PDB entry 6SC2 | electron microscopy, 3.90 A resolution | chains A and C of the 14 polymer chains in the assembly

# Chain A
Protein: O6-alkylguanine-DNA alkyltransferase mutant, DYNC2H1 variant protein, Cytoplasmic dynein 2 heavy chain 1
Organism: Homo sapiens
UniProtKB: chimeric construct of E5BBQ0, B0I1S0: residues -204 to -28 from E5BBQ0 (E5BBQ0_HUMAN) positions 5-181 (UniProt number = residue number + 209); residues 2-1020 from B0I1S0 positions 2-1020 (same numbers); residues 1277-4307 from B0I1S0 positions 1277-4307 (same numbers)
Sequence (4513 residues; each row starts with the number of its first residue; numbers below 1 keep their minus sign (Gly-205 is residue -205); X marks 231 residues of unknown identity (built as UNK)):
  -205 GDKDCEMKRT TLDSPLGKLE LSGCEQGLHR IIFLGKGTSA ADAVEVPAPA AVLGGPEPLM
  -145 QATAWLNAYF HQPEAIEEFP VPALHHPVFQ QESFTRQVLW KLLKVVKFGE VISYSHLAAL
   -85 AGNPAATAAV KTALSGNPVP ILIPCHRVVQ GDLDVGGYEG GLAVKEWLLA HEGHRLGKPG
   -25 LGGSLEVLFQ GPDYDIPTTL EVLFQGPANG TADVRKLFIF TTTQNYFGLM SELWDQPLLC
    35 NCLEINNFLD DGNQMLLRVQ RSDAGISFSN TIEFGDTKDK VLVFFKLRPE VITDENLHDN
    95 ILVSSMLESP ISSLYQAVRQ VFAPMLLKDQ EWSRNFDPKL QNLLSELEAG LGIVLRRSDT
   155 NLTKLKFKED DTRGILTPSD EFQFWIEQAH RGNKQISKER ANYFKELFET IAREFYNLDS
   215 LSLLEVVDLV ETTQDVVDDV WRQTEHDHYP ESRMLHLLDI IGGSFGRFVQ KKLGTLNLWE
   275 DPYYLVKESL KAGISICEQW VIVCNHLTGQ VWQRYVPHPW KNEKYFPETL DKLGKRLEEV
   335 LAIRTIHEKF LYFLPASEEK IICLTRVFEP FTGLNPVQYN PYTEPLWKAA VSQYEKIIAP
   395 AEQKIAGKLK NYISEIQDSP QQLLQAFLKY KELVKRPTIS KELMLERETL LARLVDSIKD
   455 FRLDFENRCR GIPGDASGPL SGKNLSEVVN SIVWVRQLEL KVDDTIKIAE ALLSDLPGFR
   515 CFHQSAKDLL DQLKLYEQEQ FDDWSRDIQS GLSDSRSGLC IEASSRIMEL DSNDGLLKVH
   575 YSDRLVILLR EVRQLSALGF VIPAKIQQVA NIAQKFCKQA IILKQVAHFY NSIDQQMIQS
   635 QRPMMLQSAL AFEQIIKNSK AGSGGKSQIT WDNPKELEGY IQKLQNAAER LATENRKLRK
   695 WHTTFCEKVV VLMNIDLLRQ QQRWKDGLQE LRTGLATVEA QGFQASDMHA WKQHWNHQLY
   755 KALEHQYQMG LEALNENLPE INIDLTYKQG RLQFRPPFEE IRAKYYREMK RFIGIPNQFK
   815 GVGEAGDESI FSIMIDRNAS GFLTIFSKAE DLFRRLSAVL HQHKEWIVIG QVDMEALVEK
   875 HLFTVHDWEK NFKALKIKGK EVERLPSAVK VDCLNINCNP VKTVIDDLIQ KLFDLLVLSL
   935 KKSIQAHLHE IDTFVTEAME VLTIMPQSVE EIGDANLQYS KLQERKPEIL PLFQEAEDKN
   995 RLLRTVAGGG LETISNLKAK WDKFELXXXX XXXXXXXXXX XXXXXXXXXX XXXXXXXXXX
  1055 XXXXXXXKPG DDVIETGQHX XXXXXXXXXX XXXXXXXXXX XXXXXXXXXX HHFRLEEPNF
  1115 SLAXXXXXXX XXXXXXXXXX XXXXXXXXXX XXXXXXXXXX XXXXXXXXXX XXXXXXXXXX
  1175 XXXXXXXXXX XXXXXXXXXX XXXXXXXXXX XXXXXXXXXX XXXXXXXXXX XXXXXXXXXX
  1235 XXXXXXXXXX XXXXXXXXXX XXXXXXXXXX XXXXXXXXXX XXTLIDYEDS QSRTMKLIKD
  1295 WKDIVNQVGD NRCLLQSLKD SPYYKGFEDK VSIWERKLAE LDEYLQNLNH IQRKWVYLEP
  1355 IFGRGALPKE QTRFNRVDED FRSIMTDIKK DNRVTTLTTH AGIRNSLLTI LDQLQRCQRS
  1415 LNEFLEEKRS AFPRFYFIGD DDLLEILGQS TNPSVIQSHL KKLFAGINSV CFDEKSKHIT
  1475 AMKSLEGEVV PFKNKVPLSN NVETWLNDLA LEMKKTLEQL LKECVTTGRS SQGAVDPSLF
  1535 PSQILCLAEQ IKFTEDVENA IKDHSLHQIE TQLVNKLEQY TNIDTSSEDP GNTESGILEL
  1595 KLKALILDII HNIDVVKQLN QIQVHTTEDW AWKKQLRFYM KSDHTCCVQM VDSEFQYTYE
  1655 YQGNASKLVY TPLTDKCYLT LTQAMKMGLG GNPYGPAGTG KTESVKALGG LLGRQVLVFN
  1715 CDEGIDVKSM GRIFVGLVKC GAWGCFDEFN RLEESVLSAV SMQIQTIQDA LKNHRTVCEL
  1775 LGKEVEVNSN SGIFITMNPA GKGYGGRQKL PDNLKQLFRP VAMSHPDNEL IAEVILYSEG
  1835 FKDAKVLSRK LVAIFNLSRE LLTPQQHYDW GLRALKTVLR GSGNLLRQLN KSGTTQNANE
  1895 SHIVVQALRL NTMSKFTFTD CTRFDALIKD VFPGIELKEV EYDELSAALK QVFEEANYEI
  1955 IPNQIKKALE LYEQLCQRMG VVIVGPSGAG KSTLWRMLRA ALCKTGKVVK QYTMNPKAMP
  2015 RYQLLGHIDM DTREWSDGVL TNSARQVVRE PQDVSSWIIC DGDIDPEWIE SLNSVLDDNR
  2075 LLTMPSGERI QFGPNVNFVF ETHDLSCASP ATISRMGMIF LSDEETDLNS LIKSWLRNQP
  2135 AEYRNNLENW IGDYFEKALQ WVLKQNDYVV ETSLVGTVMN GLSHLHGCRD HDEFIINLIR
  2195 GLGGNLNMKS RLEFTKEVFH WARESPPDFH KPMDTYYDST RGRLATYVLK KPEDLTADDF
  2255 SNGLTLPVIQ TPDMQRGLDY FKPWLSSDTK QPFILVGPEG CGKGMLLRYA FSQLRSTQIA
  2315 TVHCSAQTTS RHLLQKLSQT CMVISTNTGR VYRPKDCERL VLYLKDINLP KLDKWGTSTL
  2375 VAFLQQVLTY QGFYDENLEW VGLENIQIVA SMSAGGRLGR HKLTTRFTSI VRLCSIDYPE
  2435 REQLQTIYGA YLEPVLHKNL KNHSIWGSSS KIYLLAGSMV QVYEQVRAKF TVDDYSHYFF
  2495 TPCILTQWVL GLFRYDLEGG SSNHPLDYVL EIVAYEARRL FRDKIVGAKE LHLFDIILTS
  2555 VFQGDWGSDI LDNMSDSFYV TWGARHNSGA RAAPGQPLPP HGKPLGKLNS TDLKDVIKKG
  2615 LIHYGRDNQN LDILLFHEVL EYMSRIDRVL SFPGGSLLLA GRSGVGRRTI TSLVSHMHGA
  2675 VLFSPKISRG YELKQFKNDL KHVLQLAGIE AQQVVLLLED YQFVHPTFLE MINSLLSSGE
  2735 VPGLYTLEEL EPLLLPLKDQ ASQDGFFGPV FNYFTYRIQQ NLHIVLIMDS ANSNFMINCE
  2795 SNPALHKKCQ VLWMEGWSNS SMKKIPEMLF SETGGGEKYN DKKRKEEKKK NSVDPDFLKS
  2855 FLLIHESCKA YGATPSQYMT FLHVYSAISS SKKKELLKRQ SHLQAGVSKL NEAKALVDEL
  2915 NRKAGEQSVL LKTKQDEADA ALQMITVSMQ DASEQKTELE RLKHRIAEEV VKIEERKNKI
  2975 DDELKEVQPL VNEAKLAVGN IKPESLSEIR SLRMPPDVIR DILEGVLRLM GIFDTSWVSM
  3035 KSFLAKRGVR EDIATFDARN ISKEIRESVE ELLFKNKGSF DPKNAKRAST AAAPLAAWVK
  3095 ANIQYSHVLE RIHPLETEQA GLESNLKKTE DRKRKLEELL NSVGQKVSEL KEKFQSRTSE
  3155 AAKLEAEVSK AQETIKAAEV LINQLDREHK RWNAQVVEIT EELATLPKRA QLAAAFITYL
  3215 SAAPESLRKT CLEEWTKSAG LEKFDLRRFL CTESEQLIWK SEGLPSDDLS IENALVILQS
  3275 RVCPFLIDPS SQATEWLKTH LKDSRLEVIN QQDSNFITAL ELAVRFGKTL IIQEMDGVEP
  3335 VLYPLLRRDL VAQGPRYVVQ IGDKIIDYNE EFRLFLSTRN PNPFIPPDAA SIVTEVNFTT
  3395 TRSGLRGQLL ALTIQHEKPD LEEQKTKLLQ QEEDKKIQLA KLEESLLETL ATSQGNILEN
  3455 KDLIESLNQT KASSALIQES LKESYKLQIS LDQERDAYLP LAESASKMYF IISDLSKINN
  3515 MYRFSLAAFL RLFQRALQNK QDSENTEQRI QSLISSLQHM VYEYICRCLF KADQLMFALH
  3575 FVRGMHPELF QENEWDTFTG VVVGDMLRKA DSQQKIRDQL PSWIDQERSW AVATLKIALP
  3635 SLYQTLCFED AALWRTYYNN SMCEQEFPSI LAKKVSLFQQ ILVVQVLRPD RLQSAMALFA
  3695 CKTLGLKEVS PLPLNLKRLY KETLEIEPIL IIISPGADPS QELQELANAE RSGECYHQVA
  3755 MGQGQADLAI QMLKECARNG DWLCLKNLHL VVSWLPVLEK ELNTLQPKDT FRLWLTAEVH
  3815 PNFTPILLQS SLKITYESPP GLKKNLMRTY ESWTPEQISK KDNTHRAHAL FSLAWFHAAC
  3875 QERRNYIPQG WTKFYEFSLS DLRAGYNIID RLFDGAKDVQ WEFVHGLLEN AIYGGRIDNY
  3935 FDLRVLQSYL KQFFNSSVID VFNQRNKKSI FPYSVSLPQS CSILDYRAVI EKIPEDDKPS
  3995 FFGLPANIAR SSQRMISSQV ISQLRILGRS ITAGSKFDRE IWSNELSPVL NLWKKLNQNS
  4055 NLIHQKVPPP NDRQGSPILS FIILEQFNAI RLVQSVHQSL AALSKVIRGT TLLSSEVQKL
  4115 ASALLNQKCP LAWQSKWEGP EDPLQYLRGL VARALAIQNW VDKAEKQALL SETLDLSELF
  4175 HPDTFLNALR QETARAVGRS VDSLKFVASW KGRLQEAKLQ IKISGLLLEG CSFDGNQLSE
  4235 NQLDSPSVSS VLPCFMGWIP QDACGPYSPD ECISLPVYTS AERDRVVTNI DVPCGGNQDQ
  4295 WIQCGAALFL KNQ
Unresolved in the structure: -205 to 9, 152-190, 463-479, 1062-1073, 1105-1117, 2584-2586, 2827-2846, 2926-3166, 3596-3611, 3949-3963, 4024-4031
Sequence notes: expression tag (-205); conflict Arg-176 (Glu33 in E5BBQ0); linker (-27 to 1)
Residues lining bound ligands:
  - ADP (adenosine-5'-diphosphate), molecule 1: Leu1662, Val1663, Gly1692, Thr1693, Gly1694, Lys1695, Thr1696, Glu1697, Asp2072
  - ADP, molecule 2: Ile2263, Glu2293, Gly2294, Cys2295, Gly2296, Lys2297, Gly2298, Met2299, Ile2441, Thr2500
  - ADP, molecule 3: Asp2626, Ile2627, Leu2628, Ser2657, Gly2658, Val2659, Gly2660, Arg2661, Arg2662, Thr2663
  - ATP (adenosine-5'-triphosphate): Tyr1952, Glu1953, Pro1980, Ser1981, Gly1982, Ala1983, Gly1984, Lys1985, Ser1986, Thr1987, Ser2124, Leu2125, Ser2128

# Chain C
Protein: WD repeat-containing protein 60
Organism: Homo sapiens
UniProtKB: Q8WVS4 (WDR60_HUMAN); numbering as in UniProt (aligned over 1-1066)
Sequence (1066 residues; each row starts with the number of its first residue):
     1 MEPGKRRTKD DTWKADDLRK HLWAIQSGGS KEERKHREKK LRKESEMDLP EHKEPRCRDP
    61 DQDARSRDRV AEVHTAKESP RGERDRDRQR ERRRDAKDRE KEKLKEKHRE AEKSHSRGKD
   121 REKEKDRRAR KEELRQTVAH HNLLGQETRD RQLLERAERK GRSVSKVRSE EKDEDSERGD
   181 EDRERRYRER KLQYGDSKDN PLKYWLYKEE GERRHRKPRE PDRDKKHREK SSTREKREKY
   241 SKEKSNSFSD KGEERHKEKR HKEGFHFDDE RHQSNVDRKE KSAKDEPRKR EFQNGEHRNR
   301 GASSKRDGTS SQHAENLVRN HGKDKDSRRK HGHEEGSSVW WKLDQRPGGE ETVEIEKEET
   361 DLENARADAY TASCEDDFED YEDDFEVCDG DDDESSNEPE SREKLEELPL AQKKEIQEIQ
   421 RAINAENERI GELSLKLFQK RGRTEFEKEP RTDTNSSPSR ASVCGIFVDF ASASHRQKSR
   481 TQALKQKMRS TKLLRLIDLD FSFTFSLLDL PPVNEYDMYI RNFGKKNTKQ AYVQCNEDNV
   541 ERDIQTEEIE TREVWTQHPG ESTVVSGGSE QRDTSDAVVM PKIDTPRLCS FLRAACQVMA
   601 VLLEEDRLAA EPSWNLRAQD RALYFSDSSS QLNTSLPFLQ NRKVSSLHTS RVQRQMVVSV
   661 HDLPEKSFVP LLDSKYVLCV WDIWQPSGPQ KVLICESQVT CCCLSPLKAF LLFAGTAHGS
   721 VVVWDLREDS RLHYSVTLSD GFWTFRTATF STDGILTSVN HRSPLQAVEP ISTSVHKKQS
   781 FVLSPFSTQE EMSGLSFHIA SLDESGVLNV WVVVELPKAD IAGSISDLGL MPGGRVKLVH
   841 SALIQLGDSL SHKGNEFWGT TQTLNVKFLP SDPNHFIIGT DMGLISHGTR QDLRVAPKLF
   901 KPQQHGIRPV KVNVIDFSPF GEPIFLAGCS DGSIRLHQLS SAFPLLQWDS STDSHAVTGL
   961 QWSPTRPAVF LVQDDTSNIY IWDLLQSDLG PVAKQQVSPN RLVAMAAVGE PEKAGGSFLA
  1021 LVLARASGSI DIQHLKRRWA APEVDECNRL RLLLQEALWP EGKLHK
Unresolved in the structure: 1-525, 569-573, 611-625, 739-741, 848-857, 1013-1015, 1056-1066
Sequence notes: conflict Lys225 (Asn in Q8WVS4), Phe292 (Ser in Q8WVS4)
Swiss-Prot annotation at these positions:
  - modified residue (Phosphoserine): Ser30, Ser247
  - natural variant: Gln631 to Lys1066 (deletion: In SRTD8), Arg642 to Lys1066 (deletion: In SRTD8), Thr749 (T749M: In SRTD8)

# Chain A / chain C interface
Residue-residue contacts (5; chain A residue first):
  Ala591(A) with Pro909(C), hydrophobic
  Lys612(A) with Arg762(C)
  Gln619(A) with Asp753(C)
  His622(A) with Asp753(C)
  Phe623(A) with Asp753(C)
Other interface residues (no listed pair), chain A (7 interface residues in all): Ile615, Arg690
Other interface residues (no listed pair), chain C (6 interface residues in all): His718, Gly754, Ala822

# Summary
7 residues of chain A face 6 of chain C across their interface. Bound to chain A: 3 copies of ADP and ATP.
Here chain A is O6-alkylguanine-DNA alkyltransferase mutant, DYNC2H1 variant protein, Cytoplasmic dynein 2
heavy chain 1 and chain C is WD repeat-containing protein 60, both from Homo sapiens. Entry 6SC2 (Structure of
the dynein-2 complex; IFT-train bound model) was determined by electron microscopy, deposited together with
6RLA and 6RLB.
